PDB entry 3K02 | X-ray diffraction, 1.55 A resolution | chain A

# Chain A
Protein: Acarbose/maltose binding protein GacH
Source organism: Streptomyces glaucescens
UniProtKB: B0B0V1 (B0B0V1_STRGA); residues 17-404 here correspond to UniProt positions 37-424 (UniProt number = residue number + 20)
Chain sequence (409 residues; row label = number of the first residue in the row; numbers below 1 keep their minus sign (Met-4 is residue -4)):
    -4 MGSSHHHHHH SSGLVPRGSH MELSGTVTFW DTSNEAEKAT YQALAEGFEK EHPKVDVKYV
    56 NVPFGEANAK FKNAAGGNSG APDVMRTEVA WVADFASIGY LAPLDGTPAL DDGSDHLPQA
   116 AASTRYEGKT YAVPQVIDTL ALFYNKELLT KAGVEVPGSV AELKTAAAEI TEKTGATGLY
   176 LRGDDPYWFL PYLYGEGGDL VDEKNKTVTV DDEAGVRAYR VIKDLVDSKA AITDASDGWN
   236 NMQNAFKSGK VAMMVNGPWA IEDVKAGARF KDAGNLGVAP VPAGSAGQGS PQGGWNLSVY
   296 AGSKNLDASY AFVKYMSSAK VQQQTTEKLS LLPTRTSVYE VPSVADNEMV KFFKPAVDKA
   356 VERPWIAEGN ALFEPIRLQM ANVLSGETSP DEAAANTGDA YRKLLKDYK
Not modelled in the structure: -4 to 16
Construct notes: expression tag (-4 to 16)
Ligand contacts: acarbose (TXT; 4,6-dideoxy-4-{[(1S,2R,3R,4S,5S)-2,3,4-trihydroxy-5-(hydroxymethyl)cyclohexyl]amino}-alpha-D-allopyranosyl-(1->4)-alpha-D-glucopyranosyl-(1->4)-alpha-D-glucopyranosyl-(1->4)-alpha-D-glucopyranose): Thr27, Ser28, Asn29, Glu32, Phe59, Gly60, Asn63, Arg81, Glu83, Val84, Ala85, Trp86, Asp133, Arg177, Asp180, Pro181, Tyr182, Trp183, Trp234, Trp254, Gly288, Gly289, Trp290, Arg358, Asn365, Phe368

# Overview
Ligands of chain A: acarbose.
Chain A is Acarbose/maltose binding protein GacH (Streptomyces glaucescens); the structure, Crystal structures
of the GacH receptor of Streptomyces glaucescens GLA.O in the unliganded form and in ..., was determined by
X-ray diffraction, deposited together with 3JYR, 3JZJ, 3K00 and 3K01.
